9CU1 - chains H and N of the 14 polymer chains in the assembly; structure by electron microscopy, 2.83 A resolution.

Chain H:
Name: Nitrogenase molybdenum-iron protein alpha chain
Source organism: Azotobacter vinelandii
Notes: EC 1.18.6.1
UniProtKB: P07328 (NIFD_AZOVI); numbering as in UniProt (aligned over 1-492)
Amino-acid sequence (492 residues; numbered 1 to 492; the number before each row is that of its first residue):
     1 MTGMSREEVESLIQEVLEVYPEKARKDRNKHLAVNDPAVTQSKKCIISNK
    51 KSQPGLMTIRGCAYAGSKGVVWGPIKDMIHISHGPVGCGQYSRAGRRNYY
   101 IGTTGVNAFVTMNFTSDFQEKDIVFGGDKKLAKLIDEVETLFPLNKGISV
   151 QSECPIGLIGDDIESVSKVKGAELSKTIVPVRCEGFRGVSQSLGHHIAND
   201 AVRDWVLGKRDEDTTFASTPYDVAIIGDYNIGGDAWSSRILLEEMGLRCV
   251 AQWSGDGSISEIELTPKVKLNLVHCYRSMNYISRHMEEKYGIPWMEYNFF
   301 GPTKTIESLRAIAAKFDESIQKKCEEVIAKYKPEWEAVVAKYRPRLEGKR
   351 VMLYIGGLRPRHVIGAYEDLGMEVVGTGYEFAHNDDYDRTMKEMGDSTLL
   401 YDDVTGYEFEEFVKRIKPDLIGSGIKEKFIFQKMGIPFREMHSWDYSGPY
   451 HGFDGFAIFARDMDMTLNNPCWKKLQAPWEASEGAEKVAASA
Unresolved in the structure: 1-3, 481-492
Bound ions: fe(8)-S(7) cluster Fe: Cys62, Cys88, Cys154 (shared with 4 residues of chain I); Fe ion near Cys275 (its only coordinating residue here)
Residues lining bound ligands:
  - fe(8)-S(7) cluster (CLF): Cys62, Tyr64, Pro85, Gly87, Cys88, Tyr91, Glu153, Cys154, Gly185
  - 3-hydroxy-3-carboxy-adipic acid (HCA): Ala65, Val70, Gly95, Arg96, Gln191, Gly424, Ile425, Lys426, His442
  - ICS (iron-sulfur-molybdenum cluster with interstitial carbon): Val70, Arg96, His195, Tyr229, Ile231, Cys275, Ser278, Ile355, Gly356, Gly357, Leu358, Arg359, Phe381, His442
Swiss-Prot annotation at these positions:
  - binding site ([8Fe-7S] cluster): Cys62, Cys88, Cys154
  - binding site ([7Fe-Mo-9S-C-homocitryl] cluster): Cys275, His442

Chain N:
Name: Protein FeSII
Source organism: Azotobacter vinelandii
UniProtKB: Q44501 (FESII_AZOVI); residue numbers follow UniProt; this construct covers 1-122
Amino-acid sequence (122 residues; numbered 1 to 122; the number before each row is that of its first residue):
     1 MATIYFSSPLMPHNKKVQAVAGKRSTKKGVAQENGVKIPFECQDGNCGSC
    51 LVKITHLDGERIKGMLLTDKERNVLKSVGKLPKSEEERAAVRDLPPTYRL
   101 ACQTIVTDEDLLVEFTGEPGGA
Unresolved in the structure: 1
Sequence notes: conflict Lys27 (Leu in Q44501), Lys28 (Leu in Q44501)
Bound ions: 2Fe-2S cluster Fe: Cys42, Cys47, Cys50, Cys102
Residues lining bound ligands:
  - 2Fe-2S cluster (FES): Phe40, Glu41, Cys42, Gly45, Asn46, Cys47, Ser49, Cys50, Cys102
  - 4Fe-4S cluster (SF4): Pro119, Gly121, Ala122

Chain H / chain N interface:
Contacting residue pairs (30; chain H residue first):
  Asn49(H) - Ala90(N)  hydrogen bond (side chain-backbone)
  Asn49(H) - Asp93(N)  hydrogen bond
  Lys51(H) - Asp69(N)  salt bridge
  Gly157(H) - Gly22(N)
  Gly157(H) - Lys23(N)
  Gly157(H) - Arg24(N)  hydrogen bond (backbone-backbone)
  Leu158(H) - Arg24(N)  hydrogen bond (backbone-side chain)
  Gly160(H) - Lys23(N)
  Asp161(H) - Ala21(N)
  Asp162(H) - Val20(N)
  Arg182(H) - Ala21(N)  hydrogen bond (side chain-backbone)
  Arg187(H) - Gly22(N)  hydrogen bond (side chain-backbone)
  Arg187(H) - Ile105(N)
  Gly188(H) - Leu66(N)
  Val189(H) - Leu66(N)  hydrophobic
  Leu193(H) - Met65(N)
  His196(H) - Gly64(N)
  His196(H) - Arg92(N)
  His196(H) - Asp93(N)
  Asp200(H) - Ile62(N)
  Asp200(H) - Lys63(N)
  Asp200(H) - Gly64(N)  hydrogen bond (side chain-backbone)
  Arg203(H) - Glu60(N)  hydrogen bond (side chain-backbone)
  Arg203(H) - Arg61(N)
  Arg203(H) - Ile62(N)  hydrogen bond (side chain-backbone)
  Asp204(H) - Arg61(N)  salt bridge
  Asp204(H) - Lys63(N)  salt bridge
  Arg284(H) - Arg92(N)
  His383(H) - Val91(N)  hydrogen bond (side chain-backbone)
  His383(H) - Asp93(N)  salt bridge
Interface residues without a listed pair, chain H (27 interface residues in all): Lys50, Ile159, Glu164, Ile197, Trp205, Arg277, His285, Asn384, Asp385
Interface residues without a listed pair, chain N (21 interface residues in all): Arg72, Leu94, Asp108

Overview:
Chain H and chain N form an interface of 27 and 21 residues respectively, with 10 hydrogen bonds and 4 salt
bridges. Polar contacts include Lys51(H)-Asp69(N), Asp204(H)-Arg61(N) and Asp204(H)-Lys63(N). Ligands of chain
H: 3-hydroxy-3-carboxy-adipic acid, compound ICS and fe(8)-S(7) cluster.
Here chain H is Nitrogenase molybdenum-iron protein alpha chain and chain N is Protein FeSII, both from
Azotobacter vinelandii. Entry 9CU1 (Azotobacter vinelandii filamentous 2:2:1 MoFeP:FeP:FeSII-Complex (termini;
C1 symmetry)) was determined by electron microscopy, deposited together with 9CTZ, 9CU0 and 9CU2.
